4LSP - chains H and L of the 3 polymer chains in the assembly; structure by X-ray diffraction, 2.15 A resolution.

== Chain H ==
Molecule: Heavy chain of antibody vrc-CH31
Source organism: Homo sapiens
Notes: antibody fragment or engineered binder
Chain sequence (236 residues; each row starts with the number of its first residue; a row labelled like 28A-28H holds insertion residues (28A, then the next letters in order)):
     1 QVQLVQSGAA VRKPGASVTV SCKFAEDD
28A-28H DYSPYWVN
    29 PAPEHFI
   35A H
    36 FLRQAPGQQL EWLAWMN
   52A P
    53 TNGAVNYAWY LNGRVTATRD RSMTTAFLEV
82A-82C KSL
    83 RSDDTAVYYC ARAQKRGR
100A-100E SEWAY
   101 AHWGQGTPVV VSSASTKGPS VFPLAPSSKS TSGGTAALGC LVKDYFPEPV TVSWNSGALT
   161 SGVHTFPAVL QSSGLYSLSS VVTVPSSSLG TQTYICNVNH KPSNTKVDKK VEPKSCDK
Unresolved in the structure: 28A-28H, 128-134, 214-218
Disulfides: Cys-22/Cys-92, Cys-140/Cys-196
Ion coordination: Na+ near Thr-87 (its only coordinating residue here)

== Chain L ==
Molecule: Light chain of antibody vrc-CH31
Source organism: Homo sapiens
Notes: antibody fragment or engineered binder
Chain sequence (210 residues; row label = number of the first residue in the row; note: 4 numbers in that range are skipped by the numbering (no residue carries them; nothing is unmodelled there)):
     1 DIQMTQSPSS LSASLGDRVT ITCQASRGIG KDLNWYQQKA GKAPKLLVSD ASTLEGGVPS
    61 RFSGSGFHQN FSLTISSLQA EDVATYFCQQ Y
    96 ETFGQGTKVD IKRTVAAPSV FIFPPSDEQL KSGTASVVCL LNNFYPREAK VQWKVDNALQ
   156 SGNSQESVTE QDSKDSTYSL SSTLTLSKAD YEKHKVYACE VTHQGLSSPV TKSFNRGEC
Unresolved in the structure: 213-214
Disulfides: Cys-23/Cys-88, Cys-134/Cys-194
Covalent attachments: N-acetylglucosamine (NAG) linked to Asn-70
Residues lining bound ligands: N-acetylglucosamine (NAG; 2-acetamido-2-deoxy-beta-D-glucopyranose): Gly-28, Ile-29, Gly-30, Asp-32, Gln-90, Tyr-91

== How chain H and chain L interact ==
Residue-residue contacts - 55 pairs, chain H then chain L:
  Leu-37(H) with Phe-98(L), hydrophobic
  Gln-39(H) with Gln-38(L), hydrogen bond
  Gln-44(H) with Gln-100(L)
  Leu-45(H) with Phe-87(L), hydrophobic; Phe-98(L)
  Trp-47(H) with Glu-96(L)
  Tyr-91(H) with Gln-38(L); Lys-42(L); Ala-43(L), hydrophobic
  Ser-100A(H) with Asn-34(L); Asp-50(L), hydrogen bond
  Trp-100C(H) with Asn-34(L); Tyr-36(L), hydrogen bond (backbone-side chain); Gln-89(L), hydrogen bond (backbone-side chain); Tyr-91(L); Glu-96(L)
  Ala-100D(H) with Asn-34(L); Tyr-36(L); Leu-46(L), hydrophobic; Ser-49(L)
  Tyr-100E(H) with Tyr-36(L), hydrogen bond (backbone-side chain); Leu-46(L); Gln-89(L)
  Ala-101(H) with Leu-46(L)
  Trp-103(H) with Pro-44(L), hydrogen bond (side chain-backbone)
  Gly-104(H) with Ala-43(L)
  Phe-122(H) with Ser-121(L); Gln-124(L)
  Pro-123(H) with Ser-121(L); Glu-123(L)
  Leu-124(H) with Phe-118(L); Val-133(L), hydrophobic
  Ala-125(H) with Phe-118(L)
  Ala-137(H) with Phe-116(L), hydrophobic; Phe-118(L)
  Leu-138(H) with Phe-118(L), hydrophobic
  Leu-141(H) with Ser-131(L)
  Lys-143(H) with Gln-124(L); Ser-131(L)
  His-164(H) with Asn-137(L), hydrogen bond; Asn-138(L), hydrogen bond; Ser-174(L), hydrogen bond
  Phe-166(H) with Leu-135(L), hydrophobic; Ser-162(L); Thr-164(L); Ser-174(L); Leu-175(L); Ser-176(L)
  Pro-167(H) with Ser-162(L), hydrogen bond (backbone-side chain); Val-163(L)
  Val-169(H) with Gln-160(L)
  Leu-170(H) with Gln-160(L), hydrogen bond (backbone-side chain)
  Gln-171(H) with Gln-160(L)
  Thr-183(H) with Asn-137(L)
  Lys-209(H) with Glu-123(L), salt bridge
Other interface residues (no listed pair), chain H (32 interface residues in all): Gln-1, Val-121, Val-181
Other interface residues (no listed pair), chain L (36 interface residues in all): Gly-56, Gly-99, Thr-129, Thr-180

== Summary ==
32 residues of chain H face 36 of chain L across their interface; the contacts include 11 hydrogen bonds and 1
salt bridge. Polar pairs include Lys-209(H)/Glu-123(L), Gln-39(H)/Gln-38(L) and Tyr-100E(H)/Tyr-36(L). Ligands
of chain L: N-acetylglucosamine. N-acetylglucosamine is covalently linked to Asn-70(L).
Here chain H is Heavy chain of antibody vrc-CH31 and chain L is Light chain of antibody vrc-CH31, both from
Homo sapiens. Entry 4LSP (Crystal structure of broadly and potently neutralizing antibody VRC-CH31 in complex
with HIV-1 clade A/E gp120 ...) was determined by X-ray diffraction, deposited together with 4LSQ, 4LSR, 4LSS,
4LST, 4LSU and 4LSV.
